Entry 9CRO (electron microscopy, 3.50 A resolution); this record covers chains D and S of the 15 polymer chains in the assembly.

# Chain D
Molecule: CRISPR-associated aCascade subunit Cas7/Csa2 2
Organism: Saccharolobus solfataricus P2
UniProt: Q97Y91 (CSA2B_SACS2); residues 1-321 here = UniProt positions 1-321
Amino-acid sequence (321 residues; numbered 1 to 321; the number before each row is that of its first residue):
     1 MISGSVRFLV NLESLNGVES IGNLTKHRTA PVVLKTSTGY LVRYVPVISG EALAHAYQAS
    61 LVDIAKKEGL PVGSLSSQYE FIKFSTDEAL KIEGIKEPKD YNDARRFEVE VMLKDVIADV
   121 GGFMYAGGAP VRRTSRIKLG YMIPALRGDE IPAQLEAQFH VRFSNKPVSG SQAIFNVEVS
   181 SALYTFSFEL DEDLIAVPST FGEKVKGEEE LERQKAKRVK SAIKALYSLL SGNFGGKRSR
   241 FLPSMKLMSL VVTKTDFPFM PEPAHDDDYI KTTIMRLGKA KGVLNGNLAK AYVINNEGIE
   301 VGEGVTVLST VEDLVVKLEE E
Disordered / not traced: 169-172, 321
Curated features (UniProtKB/Swiss-Prot):
  - mutagenesis: His-160 (H160A: Significantly reduced affinity for crRNA)

# Chain S
Molecule: 63-nt RNA strand
Organism: Saccharolobus solfataricus
Sequence (63 nucleotides; each row starts with the number of its first residue):
     1 AUUGAAAGUU CUGUUUCGAA GAAAACCCGC CUCAGAUUCA UUAUGGGGAU AAUCUCUUAU
    61 AGA
Disordered / not traced: 45-63

# Chain D / chain S interface
Contacting residue pairs - 34 pairs, chain D then chain S:
  Leu-15(D) / C28(S)  phosphate contact
  Asn-16(D) / C27(S)  phosphate contact
  Asn-16(D) / C28(S)  phosphate contact
  Gly-17(D) / C27(S)  sugar contact
  Gly-17(D) / C28(S)  hydrogen bond to the phosphate
  Arg-28(D) / C27(S)  salt bridge to the phosphate
  Ser-49(D) / C27(S)  phosphate contact
  Glu-51(D) / A25(S)  hydrogen bond to the sugar
  Glu-51(D) / C27(S)  phosphate contact
  His-55(D) / C26(S)  stacking on the base
  Gln-58(D) / A25(S)  hydrogen bond to the phosphate
  Phe-81(D) / A25(S)  sugar contact
  Lys-83(D) / A24(S)  phosphate contact
  Gly-121(D) / A24(S)  sugar contact
  Gly-122(D) / A24(S)  sugar contact
  Phe-123(D) / A23(S)  hydrogen bond to the sugar
  Phe-123(D) / A24(S)  sugar contact
  Met-124(D) / A24(S)  base contact
  Arg-132(D) / A23(S)  hydrogen bond to the base
  Arg-133(D) / A23(S)  hydrogen bond to the sugar
  Thr-134(D) / A23(S)  sugar contact
  Ser-135(D) / A24(S)  hydrogen bond to the phosphate
  Phe-159(D) / C33(S)  phosphate contact
  His-160(D) / C33(S)  salt bridge to the phosphate
  Val-161(D) / C31(S)  hydrogen bond to the sugar
  Val-161(D) / U32(S)  sugar contact
  Val-161(D) / C33(S)  hydrogen bond to the phosphate
  Arg-162(D) / C31(S)  hydrogen bond to the base
  Phe-163(D) / U32(S)  hydrogen bond to the phosphate
  Phe-175(D) / C31(S)  base contact
  Gly-236(D) / C28(S)  phosphate contact
  Lys-237(D) / G29(S)  hydrogen bond to the phosphate
  Ser-239(D) / C30(S)  hydrogen bond to the phosphate
  Arg-240(D) / C31(S)  salt bridge to the phosphate
Other interface residues (no listed pair), chain D (32 interface residues in all): Val-18, Glu-19, Ala-52, Ser-85
Other interface residues (no listed pair), chain S (12 interface residues in all): A22

# Summary
Chain D and chain S form an interface of 32 and 12 residues respectively; the contacts include 13 hydrogen
bonds, 3 salt bridges and 1 aromatic stacking contact. Among the polar pairs are Arg-132(D)/A23(S),
Arg-162(D)/C31(S) and Glu-51(D)/A25(S). UniProt lists one mutagenesis site on chain D.
Here chain D is CRISPR-associated aCascade subunit Cas7/Csa2 2 (Saccharolobus solfataricus P2) and chain S is
a 63-nt RNA strand (Saccharolobus solfataricus). Entry 9CRO (Post-targeting aCascade Type IA CRISPR-Cas
Surveillance Complexes) was determined by electron microscopy.
